Entry 7T10 (electron microscopy, 2.50 A resolution); this record covers chains R and A of the 6 polymer chains in the assembly.

[Chain R]
Molecule: Somatostatin receptor type 2, Kappa-type opioid receptor
Source organism: Homo sapiens
UniProtKB: chimeric construct of P30874, P41145: residues 1-235 from P30874 (SSR2_HUMAN) positions 1-235 (same numbers); residues 236-252 from P41145 positions 254-270 (UniProt number = residue number + 18); residues 253-369 from P30874 (SSR2_HUMAN) positions 253-369 (same numbers)
Sequence (408 residues; row label = number of the first residue in the row; numbers below 1 keep their minus sign (Asp-38 is residue -38)):
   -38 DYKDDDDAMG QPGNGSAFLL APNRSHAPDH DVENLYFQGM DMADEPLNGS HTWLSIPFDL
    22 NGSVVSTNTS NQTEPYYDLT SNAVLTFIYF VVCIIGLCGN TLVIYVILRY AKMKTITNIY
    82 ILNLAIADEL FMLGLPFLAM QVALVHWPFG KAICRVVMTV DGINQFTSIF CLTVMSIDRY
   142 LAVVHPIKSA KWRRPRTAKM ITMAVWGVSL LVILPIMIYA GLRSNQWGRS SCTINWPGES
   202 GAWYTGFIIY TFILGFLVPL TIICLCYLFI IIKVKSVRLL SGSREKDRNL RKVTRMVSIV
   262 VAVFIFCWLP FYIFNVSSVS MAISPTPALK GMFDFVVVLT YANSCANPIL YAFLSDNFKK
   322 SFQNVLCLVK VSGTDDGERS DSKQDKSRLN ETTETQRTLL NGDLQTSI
Disordered / not traced: -38 to 39, 188, 328-369
Differences from the reference sequence: expression tag (-38 to 0)
Disulfides: Cys115-Cys193
Reported in the primary citation:
  - conformationally variable residues (helix shift): Phe92, Asp122, Gln126, Phe267, Tyr273, Tyr312
  - mutagenesis - R184A, R184P, T194H, T194N: decreased signaling with Somatostatin-14
  - mutagenesis - Q187S: unchanged signaling
  - mutagenesis - N186G, Q187M: increased signaling in response to octreotide
  - mutagenesis - Q102S, N276Q: decreased signaling in response to octreotide
  - specificity-determining residues: Gln102, Asn276

[Chain A]
Molecule: Guanine nucleotide-binding protein G(i) subunit alpha-3
Source organism: Homo sapiens
UniProtKB: P08754 (GNAI3_HUMAN); residues 1-354 here = UniProt positions 1-354
Sequence (354 residues; row label = number of the first residue in the row):
     1 MGCTLSAEDK AAVERSKMID RNLREDGEKA AKEVKLLLLG AGESGKNTIV KQMKIIHEDG
    61 YSEDECKQYK VVVYSNTIQS IIAIIRAMGR LKIDFGEAAR ADDARQLFVL AGSAEEGVMT
   121 PELAGVIKRL WRDGGVQACF SRSREYQLND SASYYLNDLD RISQSNYIPT QQDVLRTRVK
   181 TTGIVETHFT FKDLYFKMFD VGAQRSERKK WIHCFEGVTA IIFCVALSDY DLVLAEDEEM
   241 NRMHASMKLF DSICNNKWFT ETSIILFLNK KDLFEEKIKR SPLTICYPEY TGSNTYEEAA
   301 AYIQCQFEDL NRRKDTKEIY THFTCSTDTK NVQFVFDAVT DVIIKNNLKE CGLY
Disordered / not traced: 1-2, 55-181, 233-239
Differences from the reference sequence: engineered mutation Asn47 (Ser in P08754), Ala203 (Gly in P08754), Ala245 (Glu in P08754), Ser326 (Ala in P08754)
UniProt features mapped onto this chain:
  - region: Lys35 to Lys46, Thr48 (G1 motif), Asp173 to Thr181 (G2 motif), Phe196 to Gly202, Gln204, Arg205 (G3 motif), Ile265 to Asp272 (G4 motif), Thr324, Cys325, Thr327 to Thr329 (G5 motif)
  - binding site (GTP): Gly42, Glu43, Ser44, Gly45, Lys46, Thr48, Asp150, Ser151, Leu175, Arg176, Thr177, Arg178, Val179, Lys180, Thr181, Val201, Asn269, Lys270, Asp272, Leu273 and 2 more in UniProt
  - binding site (GDP): Glu43, Ser44, Gly45, Lys46, Thr48, Ser151, Leu175, Arg176, Thr177, Arg178, Asn269, Lys270, Asp272, Cys325
  - binding site (Mg(2+)): Thr181
  - modified residue: Arg178 (ADP-ribosylarginine), Gln204 (Deamidated glutamine), Cys351 (ADP-ribosylcysteine)
  - lipidation: Gly2 (N-myristoyl glycine), Cys3 (S-palmitoyl cysteine)

[Chain R / chain A interface]
Contacting residue pairs - 18 pairs, chain R then chain A:
  Thr76(R) - Glu350(A)
  Arg140(R) - Cys351(A)
  Arg140(R) - Leu353(A)
  Ala143(R) - Asn347(A)  hydrogen bond (backbone-side chain)
  Val144(R) - Leu348(A)  hydrophobic
  Pro147(R) - Ile344(A)  hydrophobic
  Pro147(R) - Asn347(A)
  Ile148(R) - Phe336(A)  hydrophobic
  Ile148(R) - Thr340(A)
  Leu240(R) - Glu318(A)
  Leu240(R) - Asp341(A)
  Leu241(R) - Leu348(A)  hydrophobic
  Lys247(R) - Asp315(A)
  Asn250(R) - Tyr354(A)
  Val254(R) - Leu353(A)
  Asp317(R) - Tyr354(A)
  Asn318(R) - Lys349(A)
  Asn318(R) - Glu350(A)
Also at the interface, not in a pair above, chain R (20 interface residues in all): Thr78, Arg154, Ile231, Lys234, Val235, Val238, Ser316
Also at the interface, not in a pair above, chain A (18 interface residues in all): Tyr320, Val342, Ile343, Lys345, Gly352
From the paper, about this interface:
  - interface residues, chain R: Thr78(R), Asp139(R), Arg140(R), Pro147(R)
  - interface residues, chain A: Asn347(A), Glu350(A), Cys351(A)

[Overview]
20 residues of chain R face 18 of chain A across their interface, with 1 hydrogen bond. The hydrogen-bonded
pair is Ala143(R)-Asn347(A). From the paper: R184A, R184P and T194H of chain R, among others, reduce signaling
with Somatostatin-14; interface residues Thr78(R), Asp139(R) and Asn347(A) among others; 9 substitutions were
tested in all.
Chain R is Somatostatin receptor type 2, Kappa-type opioid receptor and chain A is Guanine nucleotide-binding
protein G(i) subunit alpha-3, both from Homo sapiens; the structure, CryoEM structure of somatostatin receptor
2 in complex with somatostatin-14 and Gi3, was determined by electron microscopy (same publication as 7T11).
